7PIU - chains B and N of the 6 polymer chains in the assembly; structure by electron microscopy, 2.58 A resolution.

# Chain B
Name: Guanine nucleotide-binding protein G(I)/G(S)/G(T) subunit beta-1
Source organism: Rattus norvegicus
UniProtKB: P54311 (GBB1_RAT); residue numbers follow UniProt; this construct covers 2-340
Sequence (345 residues; numbered -4 to 340; the number before each row is that of its first residue; numbers below 1 keep their minus sign (Gly-4 is residue -4)):
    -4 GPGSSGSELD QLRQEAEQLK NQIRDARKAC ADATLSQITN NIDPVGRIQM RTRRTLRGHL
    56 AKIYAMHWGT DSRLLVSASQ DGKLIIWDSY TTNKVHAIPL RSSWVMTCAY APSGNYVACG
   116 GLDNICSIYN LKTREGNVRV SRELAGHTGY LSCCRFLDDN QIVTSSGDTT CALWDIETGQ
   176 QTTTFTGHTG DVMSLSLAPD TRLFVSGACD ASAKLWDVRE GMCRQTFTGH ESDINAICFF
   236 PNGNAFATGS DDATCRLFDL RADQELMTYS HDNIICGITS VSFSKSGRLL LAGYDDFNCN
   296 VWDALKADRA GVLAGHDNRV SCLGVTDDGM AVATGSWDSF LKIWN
Unresolved in the structure: -4 to 3
Differences from the reference sequence: expression tag (-4 to 1)
Swiss-Prot annotation at these positions:
  - modified residue: Ser2 (N-acetylserine), His266 (Phosphohistidine)

# Chain N
Name: Camelid antibody fragment - nanobody 35
Source organism: Lama glama
Notes: antibody fragment or engineered binder
Sequence (134 residues; each row starts with the number of its first residue):
     1 QVQLQESGGG LVQPGGSLRL SCAASGFTFS NYKMNWVRQA PGKGLEWVSD ISQSGASISY
    61 TGSVKGRFTI SRDNAKNTLY LQMNSLKPED TAVYYCARCP APFTRDCFDV TSTTYAYRGQ
   121 GTQVTVSSHH HHHH
Unresolved in the structure: 129-134
Cystine bridges: Cys22-Cys96, Cys99-Cys107

# How chain B and chain N interact
Residue-residue contacts (23):
  Arg8(B) - Gln120(N)
  Glu12(B) - Gln3(N)
  Lys15(B) - Gln1(N)  hydrogen bond
  Thr184(B) - Thr114(N)
  Cys204(B) - Tyr117(N)  hydrogen bond (backbone-side chain)
  Asp205(B) - Ala116(N)
  Asp205(B) - Tyr117(N)
  Ala206(B) - Tyr117(N)  hydrogen bond (backbone-side chain)
  Glu226(B) - Val2(N)
  Glu226(B) - Gly26(N)
  Glu226(B) - Phe27(N)
  Glu226(B) - Thr28(N)
  Glu226(B) - Tyr32(N)  hydrogen bond
  Glu226(B) - Arg98(N)  hydrogen bond (backbone-side chain)
  Glu226(B) - Tyr117(N)
  Ser227(B) - Tyr32(N)
  Ser227(B) - Pro100(N)  hydrogen bond (side chain-backbone)
  Ser227(B) - Ala101(N)
  Ser227(B) - Tyr117(N)
  Asp228(B) - Tyr117(N)  hydrogen bond
  Asp246(B) - Pro102(N)
  Asp247(B) - Tyr32(N)
  Ile270(B) - Phe103(N)
Also at the interface, not in a pair above, chain B (16 interface residues in all): Arg19, Thr223, His225

# In short
The chain B/chain N interface involves 16 residues from each chain; the contacts include 7 hydrogen bonds.
Polar pairs include Lys15(B)-Gln1(N), Cys204(B)-Tyr117(N) and Ala206(B)-Tyr117(N).
Chain B is Guanine nucleotide-binding protein G(I)/G(S)/G(T) subunit beta-1 (Rattus norvegicus) and chain N is
Camelid antibody fragment - nanobody 35 (Lama glama); the structure, Cryo-EM structure of the agonist
setmelanotide bound to the active melanocortin-4 receptor (MC4R) in complex with ..., was determined by
electron microscopy (same publication as 7PIV).
